8A1Y - chains C and D of the 6 polymer chains in the assembly; structure by electron microscopy, 3.30 A resolution.

== Chain C ==
Molecule: Na(+)-translocating NADH-quinone reductase subunit C
From: Vibrio cholerae
Notes: EC 7.2.1.1
UniProt: A0A085R7S2 (A0A085R7S2_VIBCL); residues 1-257 here = UniProt positions 1-257
Sequence (257 residues; each row starts with the number of its first residue):
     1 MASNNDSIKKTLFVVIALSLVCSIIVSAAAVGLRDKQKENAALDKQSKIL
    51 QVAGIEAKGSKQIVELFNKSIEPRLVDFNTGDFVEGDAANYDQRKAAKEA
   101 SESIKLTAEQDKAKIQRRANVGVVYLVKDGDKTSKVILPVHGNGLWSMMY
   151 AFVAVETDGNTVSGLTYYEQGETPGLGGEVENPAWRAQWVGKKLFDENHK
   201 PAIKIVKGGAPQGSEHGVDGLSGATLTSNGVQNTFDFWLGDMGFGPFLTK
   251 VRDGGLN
Disordered / not traced: 1-4
Glycans and other covalent adducts: flavin mononucleotide (FMN) linked to Thr-225
Small-molecule neighbours: FMN (flavin mononucleotide): Leu-145, Trp-146, Glu-172, Thr-173, Leu-176, Gly-177, Lys-207, Gly-223, Ala-224, Leu-226, Thr-227

== Chain D ==
Molecule: Na(+)-translocating NADH-quinone reductase subunit D
From: Vibrio cholerae
Notes: EC 7.2.1.1
UniProt: A0A085RHY8 (A0A085RHY8_VIBCL); numbering as in UniProt (aligned over 1-210)
Sequence (210 residues; row label = number of the first residue in the row):
     1 MSSAKELKKSVLAPVLDNNPIALQVLGVCSALAVTTKLETAFVMTLAVMF
    51 VTALSNFFVSLIRNHIPNSVRIIVQMAIIASLVIVVDQILKAYLYDISKQ
   101 LSVFVGLIITNCIVMGRAEAFAMKSEPIPSFIDGIGNGLGYGFVLMTVGF
   151 FRELLGSGKLFGLEVLPLISNGGWYQPNGLMLLAPSAFFLIGFMIWAIRT
   201 FKPEQVEAKE
Disordered / not traced: 1-6, 209-210
Bound ions: 2Fe-2S cluster Fe: Cys-29, Cys-112 (shared with 2 residues of chain E)
Small-molecule neighbours:
  - 1,2-Distearoyl-sn-glycerophosphoethanolamine (3PE): Phe-189, Leu-190, Phe-193, Trp-196, Ala-197, Thr-200
  - 2Fe-2S cluster (FES): Gly-27, Val-28, Cys-29, Asn-111, Cys-112
From the paper describing this entry:
  - mutagenesis - C29A: abolished binding to 2Fe-2S cluster

== Interface between chain C and chain D ==
Pairs across the interface (15; chain C residue first):
  Thr-11(C) with Pro-67(D)
  Leu-18(C) with Val-74(D); Ile-78(D), hydrophobic
  Cys-22(C) with Ser-81(D)
  Val-26(C) with Ile-84(D), hydrophobic
  Leu-33(C) with Gln-88(D); Ile-89(D), hydrophobic; Ala-92(D), hydrophobic
  Gln-37(C) with Gln-88(D); Lys-91(D)
  Asn-40(C) with Ala-92(D), hydrogen bond (side chain-backbone); Tyr-95(D)
  Ala-41(C) with Tyr-95(D), hydrophobic
  Asp-44(C) with Asp-96(D)
  Pro-174(C) with Leu-182(D), hydrophobic
Other interface residues (no listed pair), chain C (17 interface residues in all): Val-14, Val-15, Ile-25, Ala-29, Ala-30, Lys-36, Glu-179
Other interface residues (no listed pair), chain D (18 interface residues in all): Ile-62, Val-70, Ala-77, Val-85, Tyr-93, Ser-170

== In short ==
Chain C and chain D form an interface of 17 and 18 residues respectively; the contacts include 1 hydrogen
bond. The hydrogen-bonded pair is Asn-40(C)/Ala-92(D). Ligands of chain D:
1,2-Distearoyl-sn-glycerophosphoethanolamine and 2Fe-2S cluster. Flavin mononucleotide is covalently linked to
Thr-225(C). The paper reports that C29A of chain D abolishes binding to 2Fe-2S cluster.
Chain C is Na(+)-translocating NADH-quinone reductase subunit C and chain D is Na(+)-translocating
NADH-quinone reductase subunit D, both from Vibrio cholerae; the structure, Sodium pumping NADH-quinone
oxidoreductase with inhibitor HQNO, was determined by electron microscopy, deposited together with 8A1T, 8A1U,
8A1V, 8A1W, 8A1X, 8ACW and 8ACY.
